6LTS - chains A and B of the 8 polymer chains in the assembly; structure by X-ray diffraction, 3.45 A resolution.

[Chain A (and B)]
Protein: DNA-directed RNA polymerase subunit alpha
Organism: Thermus thermophilus HB8
Notes: EC 2.7.7.6; chain B of this document is another copy of the same molecule, construct and numbering; everything in this record applies to it too
Reference sequence: Q5SHR6 (RPOA_THET8); residues 1-315 here = UniProt positions 1-315
Sequence (315 residues; each row starts with the number of its first residue):
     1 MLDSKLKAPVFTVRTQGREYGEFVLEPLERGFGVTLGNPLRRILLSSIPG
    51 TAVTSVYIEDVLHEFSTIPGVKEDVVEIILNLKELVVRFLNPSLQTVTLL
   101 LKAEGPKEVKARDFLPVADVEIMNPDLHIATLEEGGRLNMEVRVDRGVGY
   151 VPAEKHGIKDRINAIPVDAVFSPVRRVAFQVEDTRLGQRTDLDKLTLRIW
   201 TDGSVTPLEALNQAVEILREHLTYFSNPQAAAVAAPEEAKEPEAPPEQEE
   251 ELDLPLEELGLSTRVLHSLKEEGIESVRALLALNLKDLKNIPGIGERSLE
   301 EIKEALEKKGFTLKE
Disordered / not traced: 1-3, 230-315 (chain B: 1-6, 229-315)

[Chain A / chain B interface]
Contacting residue pairs (49; chain A residue first):
  Ala8(A) with Tyr224(B), hydrophobic
  Pro9(A) with Tyr224(B)
  Phe11(A) with Tyr224(B); Phe225(B); Asn227(B); Pro228(B)
  Leu25(A) with Tyr224(B)
  Leu28(A) with His221(B)
  Gly31(A) with Arg42(B), hydrogen bond (backbone-side chain)
  Phe32(A) with Ser47(B); Ile217(B), hydrophobic; His221(B)
  Val34(A) with Arg42(B)
  Thr35(A) with Arg42(B), hydrogen bond
  Leu36(A) with His221(B); Leu222(B), hydrophobic
  Pro39(A) with Thr35(B); Pro39(B), hydrophobic
  Leu40(A) with Phe225(B), hydrophobic
  Arg42(A) with Gly31(B), hydrogen bond (side chain-backbone); Val34(B); Thr35(B), hydrogen bond
  Ile43(A) with Phe32(B), hydrophobic
  Ser47(A) with Phe32(B)
  Leu211(A) with Phe225(B), hydrophobic
  Val215(A) with Leu222(B); Phe225(B), hydrophobic
  Ile217(A) with Phe32(B), hydrophobic
  Leu218(A) with Leu36(B), hydrophobic; Leu222(B), hydrophobic
  Arg219(A) with Leu222(B)
  His221(A) with Phe32(B); Leu36(B)
  Leu222(A) with Leu218(B), hydrophobic; Arg219(B); Leu222(B), hydrophobic
  Tyr224(A) with Pro9(B); Phe11(B); Leu25(B)
  Phe225(A) with Phe11(B); Leu25(B), hydrophobic; Leu36(B), hydrophobic; Leu40(B), hydrophobic
  Asn227(A) with Phe11(B)
  Pro228(A) with Phe11(B), hydrophobic; Val13(B), hydrophobic
  Gln229(A) with Phe11(B), hydrogen bond (backbone-backbone); Thr12(B); Val13(B)
Also at the interface, not in a pair above, chain A (28 interface residues in all): Leu197
Also at the interface, not in a pair above, chain B (28 interface residues in all): Leu28, Ile43, Ser46, Leu211, Val215

[Overview]
The chain A/chain B interface involves 28 residues from each chain, with 5 hydrogen bonds. Among the polar
pairs are Gly31(A)-Arg42(B), Thr35(A)-Arg42(B) and Gln229(A)-Phe11(B).
Both chains are DNA-directed RNA polymerase subunit alpha (Thermus thermophilus HB8). Entry 6LTS (Crystal
structure of Thermus thermophilus transcription initiation complex comprising a truncated sigma finger) was
determined by X-ray diffraction, deposited together with 6KQD, 6KQE, 6KQF, 6KQG, 6KQH, 6KQL and 6 further
entries.
